5NIL - chains J and K of the 11 polymer chains in the assembly; structure by electron microscopy, 5.30 A resolution (low resolution: residue-level contacts below are approximate; hydrogen-bond / salt-bridge calls are withheld).

Chain J (and K):
Molecule: Macrolide export ATP-binding/permease protein MacB
Source organism: Escherichia coli (strain K12)
Notes: EC 3.6.3.-; chain K of this document is another copy of the same molecule, construct and numbering; everything in this record applies to it too
UniProt: P75831 (MACB_ECOLI); residues 1-648 here = UniProt positions 1-648
Sequence (654 residues; numbered 1 to 654; the number before each row is that of its first residue):
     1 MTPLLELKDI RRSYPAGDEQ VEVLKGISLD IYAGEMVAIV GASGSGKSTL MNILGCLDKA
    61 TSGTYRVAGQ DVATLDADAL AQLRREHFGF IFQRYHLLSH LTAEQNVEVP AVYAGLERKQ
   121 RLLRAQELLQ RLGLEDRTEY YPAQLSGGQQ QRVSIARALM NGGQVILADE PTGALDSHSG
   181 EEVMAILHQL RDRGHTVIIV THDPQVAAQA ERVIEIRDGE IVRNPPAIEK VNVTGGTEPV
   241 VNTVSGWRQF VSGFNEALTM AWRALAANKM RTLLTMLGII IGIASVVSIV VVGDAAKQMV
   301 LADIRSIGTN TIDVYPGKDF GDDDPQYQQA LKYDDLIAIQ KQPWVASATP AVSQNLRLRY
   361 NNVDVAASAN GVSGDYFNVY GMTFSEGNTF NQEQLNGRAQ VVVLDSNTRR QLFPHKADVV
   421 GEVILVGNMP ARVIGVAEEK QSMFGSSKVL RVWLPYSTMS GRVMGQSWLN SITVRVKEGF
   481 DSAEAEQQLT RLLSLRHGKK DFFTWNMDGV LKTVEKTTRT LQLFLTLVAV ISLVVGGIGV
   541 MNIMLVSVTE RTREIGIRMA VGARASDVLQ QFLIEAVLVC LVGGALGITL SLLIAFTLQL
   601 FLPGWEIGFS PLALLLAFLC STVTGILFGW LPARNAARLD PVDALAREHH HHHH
Unresolved in the structure: 227-245, 649-654
Differences from the reference sequence: expression tag (649-654)
Swiss-Prot annotation at these positions:
  - binding site (ATP): G41 to S48
  - mutagenesis: K47 (K47L: Lack of activity), D169 (D169N: Lack of activity)

Chain J / chain K interface:
Contacting residue pairs (28; chain J residue first):
  R271(J) - N542(K)
  R271(J) - V546(K)
  R271(J) - T549(K)
  L274(J) - M541(K)
  L274(J) - N542(K)
  T275(J) - N542(K)
  I281(J) - V535(K)
  K318(J) - K448(K)
  D319(J) - S446(K)
  D319(J) - V449(K)
  D323(J) - N355(K)
  N355(J) - D323(K)
  G445(J) - W505(K)
  S447(J) - D319(K)
  V449(J) - D319(K)
  L525(J) - L525(K)
  S532(J) - S532(K)
  S532(J) - L533(K)
  L533(J) - S532(K)
  V535(J) - I281(K)
  G536(J) - G536(K)
  M541(J) - L274(K)
  N542(J) - R271(K)
  N542(J) - L274(K)
  N542(J) - T275(K)
  V546(J) - R271(K)
  V546(J) - V546(K)
  T549(J) - R271(K)
Interface residues without a listed pair, chain J (29 interface residues in all): G278, F320, G321, D322, S446, K448, I543, L545, E550
Interface residues without a listed pair, chain K (25 interface residues in all): M270, G278, K318, I543, E550

Summary:
The interface between chain J and chain K involves 29 residues on one side and 25 on the other. Curated
annotation (UniProt) lists 8 ATP-binding residues and 2 mutagenesis sites on chain J.
Chain J and chain K are both Macrolide export ATP-binding/permease protein MacB (Escherichia coli (strain
K12)); the structure, Structure of the MacAB-TolC ABC-type tripartite multidrug efflux pump-MacB section, was
determined by electron microscopy, deposited together with 5NIK.
